PDB entry 8H2A | X-ray diffraction, 2.50 A resolution | chains A and D of the 4 polymer chains in the assembly

[Chain A (and D)]
Molecule: Alcohol dehydrogenase
From: Formosa agariphila
Notes: EC 1.1.1.1; chain D of this document is another copy of the same molecule, construct and numbering; everything in this record applies to it too
Reference sequence: T2KM87 (T2KM87_FORAG); residue numbers follow UniProt; this construct covers 1-370
Amino-acid sequence (370 residues; each row starts with the number of its first residue):
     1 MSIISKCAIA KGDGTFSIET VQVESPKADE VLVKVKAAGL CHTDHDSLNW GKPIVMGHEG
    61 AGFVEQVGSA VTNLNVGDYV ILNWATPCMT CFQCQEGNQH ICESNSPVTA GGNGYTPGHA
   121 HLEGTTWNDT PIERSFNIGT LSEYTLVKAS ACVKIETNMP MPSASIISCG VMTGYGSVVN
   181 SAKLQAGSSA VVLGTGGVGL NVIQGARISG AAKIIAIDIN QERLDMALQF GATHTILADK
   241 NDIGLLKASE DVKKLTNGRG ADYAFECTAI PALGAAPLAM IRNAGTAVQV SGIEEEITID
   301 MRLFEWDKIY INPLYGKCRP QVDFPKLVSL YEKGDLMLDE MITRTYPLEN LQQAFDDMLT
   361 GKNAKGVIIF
Unresolved in the structure: 112-115 (chain D: 1-2, 112-115)
Metal / ion sites: Zn2+ site 1: Cys-41, His-58, Cys-169; Zn2+ site 2: Cys-88, Cys-91, Cys-94, Cys-102
Ligand contacts: NAD (nicotinamide-adenine-dinucleotide): Cys-41, His-42, Thr-43, Asp-46, Trp-84, Cys-169, Thr-173, Gly-194, Thr-195, Gly-196, Gly-197, Val-198, Gly-199, Ile-217, Asp-218, Ile-219, Asn-220, Arg-223, Ala-238, Lys-240, Leu-245, Cys-267, Thr-268, Ala-269, Ile-270, Leu-273, Val-290, Ser-291, Pro-313, Leu-314, Tyr-315, Met-358, Leu-359
Reported in the primary citation:
  - self-association interface (contacts with another copy of this molecule); pairs are residue here / residue on that copy: Ile-297/Ile-299 (backbone contact), Tyr-310/Tyr-310 (backbone contact)
  - binding site for NAD: Thr-43, Gly-197, Val-198, Asp-218, Ile-219, Leu-245, Thr-268, Ile-270, Leu-273, Val-290, Pro-313, Tyr-315
  - Zn2+ coordination: Cys-41, His-58, Cys-88, Cys-91, Cys-94, Cys-102, Cys-169
  - conformationally variable residues (domain motion): His-42

[How chain A and chain D interact]
Residue-residue contacts (15):
  Met-89(A) / Met-89(D)
  Met-89(A) / Gln-95(D)
  Gln-95(A) / Met-89(D)
  Gln-95(A) / Gln-99(D)  hydrogen bond
  Gln-95(A) / Arg-319(D)  hydrogen bond (backbone-side chain)
  Gln-95(A) / Gln-321(D)
  Gln-95(A) / Val-322(D)
  Glu-96(A) / Arg-319(D)  salt bridge
  Glu-96(A) / Val-322(D)
  Gln-99(A) / Gln-95(D)  hydrogen bond
  Arg-319(A) / Gln-95(D)  hydrogen bond (side chain-backbone)
  Arg-319(A) / Glu-96(D)  salt bridge
  Gln-321(A) / Gln-95(D)
  Val-322(A) / Gln-95(D)
  Val-322(A) / Glu-96(D)
Also at the interface, not in a pair above, chain D (8 interface residues in all): Thr-90

[In short]
Chain A and chain D form an interface of 7 and 8 residues respectively, with 4 hydrogen bonds and 2 salt
bridges. Polar pairs include Glu-96(A)/Arg-319(D), Gln-95(A)/Gln-99(D) and Gln-95(A)/Arg-319(D). From the
paper: a binding site for NAD at Thr-43(A), Gly-197(A) and Val-198(A) among others; Zn2+ coordination by
Cys-41(A), His-58(A) and Cys-88(A) among others.
Chain A and chain D are both Alcohol dehydrogenase (Formosa agariphila); the structure, Crystal structure of
alcohol dehydrogenase from Formosa agariphila, was determined by X-ray diffraction, deposited together with
8H2B.
